PDB entry 5HLU | X-ray diffraction, 1.50 A resolution | chain A

Chain A:
Name: Myoglobin
Source organism: Physeter catodon
UniProt: P02185 (MYG_PHYCD); residues 1-153 here correspond to UniProt positions 2-154 (UniProt number = residue number + 1)
Sequence (153 residues; numbered 1 to 153; the number before each row is that of its first residue):
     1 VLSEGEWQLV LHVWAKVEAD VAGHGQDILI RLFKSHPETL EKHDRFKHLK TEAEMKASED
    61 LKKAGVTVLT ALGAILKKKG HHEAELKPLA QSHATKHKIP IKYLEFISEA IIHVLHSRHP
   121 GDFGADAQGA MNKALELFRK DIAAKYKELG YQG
Disordered / not traced: 1
Sequence notes: engineered mutation His43 (Phe44 in P02185), Ala64 (His65 in P02185)
Metal / ion sites: heme Fe near His93 (its only coordinating residue here)
Ligand contacts:
  - heme (HEM): Leu32, Thr39, Lys42, His43, Arg45, Thr67, Val68, Ala71, Leu72, Leu89, Ser92, His93, His97, Ile99, Tyr103, Leu104, Ile107, Phe138
  - nitric oxide (NO): Leu29, Leu32, His43, Val68, Ile107
Swiss-Prot annotation at these positions:
  - binding site (heme b): His93
  - modified residue: Ser3 (Phosphoserine), Thr67 (Phosphothreonine)

Overview:
Ligands of chain A: heme and nitric oxide. Curated annotation (UniProt) lists heme b-binding residue His93.
Chain A is Myoglobin (Physeter catodon); the structure, X-ray crystal structure of met F43H/H64A sperm whale
myoglobin in complex with nitric oxide, was determined by X-ray diffraction (same publication as 5HLQ and
5HLX).
